Entry 7ADC (electron microscopy, 4.00 A resolution); this record covers chains X and L of the 15 polymer chains in the assembly.

Chain X:
Protein: DNA-directed RNA polymerase subunit beta
From: Escherichia coli
Notes: EC 2.7.7.6
Reference sequence: P0A8V4 (RPOB_ECO57); numbering as in UniProt (aligned over 1-1342)
Sequence (1342 residues; each row starts with the number of its first residue):
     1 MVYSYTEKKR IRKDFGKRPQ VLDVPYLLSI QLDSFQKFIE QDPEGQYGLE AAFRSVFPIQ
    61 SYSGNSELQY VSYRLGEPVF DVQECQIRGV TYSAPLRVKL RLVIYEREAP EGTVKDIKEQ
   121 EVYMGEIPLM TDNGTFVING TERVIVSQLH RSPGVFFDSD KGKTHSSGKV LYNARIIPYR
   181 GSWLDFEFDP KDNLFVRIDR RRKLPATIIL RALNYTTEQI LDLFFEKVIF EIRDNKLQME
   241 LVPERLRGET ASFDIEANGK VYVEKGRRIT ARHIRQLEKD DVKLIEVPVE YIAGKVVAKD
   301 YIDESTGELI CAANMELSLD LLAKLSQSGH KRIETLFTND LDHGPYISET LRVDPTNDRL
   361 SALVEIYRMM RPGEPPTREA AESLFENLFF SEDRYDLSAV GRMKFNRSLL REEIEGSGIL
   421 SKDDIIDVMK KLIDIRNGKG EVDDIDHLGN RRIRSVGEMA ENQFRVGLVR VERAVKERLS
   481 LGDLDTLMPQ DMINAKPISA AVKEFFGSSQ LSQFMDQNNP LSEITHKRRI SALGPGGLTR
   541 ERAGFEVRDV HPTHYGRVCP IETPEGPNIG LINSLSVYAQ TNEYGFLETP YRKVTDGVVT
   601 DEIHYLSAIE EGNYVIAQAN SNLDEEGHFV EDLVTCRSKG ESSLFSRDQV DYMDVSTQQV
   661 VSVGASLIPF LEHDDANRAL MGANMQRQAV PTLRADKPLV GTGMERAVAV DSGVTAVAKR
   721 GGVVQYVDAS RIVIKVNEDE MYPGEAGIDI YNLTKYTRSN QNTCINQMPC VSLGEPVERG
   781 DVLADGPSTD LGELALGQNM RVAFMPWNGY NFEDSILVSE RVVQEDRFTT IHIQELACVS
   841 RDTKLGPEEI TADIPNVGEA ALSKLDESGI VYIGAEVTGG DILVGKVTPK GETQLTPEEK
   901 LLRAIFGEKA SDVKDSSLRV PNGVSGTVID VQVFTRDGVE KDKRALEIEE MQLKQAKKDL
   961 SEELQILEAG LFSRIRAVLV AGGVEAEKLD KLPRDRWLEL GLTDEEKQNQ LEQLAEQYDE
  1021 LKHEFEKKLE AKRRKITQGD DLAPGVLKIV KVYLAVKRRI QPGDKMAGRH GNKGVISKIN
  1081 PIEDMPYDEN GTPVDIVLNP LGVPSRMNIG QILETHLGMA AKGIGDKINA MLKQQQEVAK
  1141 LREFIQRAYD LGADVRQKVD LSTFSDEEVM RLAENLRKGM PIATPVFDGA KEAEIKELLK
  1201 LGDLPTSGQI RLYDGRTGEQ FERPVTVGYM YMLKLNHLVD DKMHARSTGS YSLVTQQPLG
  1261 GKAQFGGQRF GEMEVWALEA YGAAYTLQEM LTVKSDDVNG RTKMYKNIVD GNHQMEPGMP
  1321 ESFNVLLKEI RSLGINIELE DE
Disordered / not traced: 1, 1342
Curated features (UniProtKB/Swiss-Prot):
  - modified residue (N6-acetyllysine): Lys1022, Lys1200

Chain L:
Molecule: tDNA
Sequence (50 nucleotides; row label = number of the first residue in the row; numbers below 1 keep their minus sign (DG-14 is residue -14)):
   -14 GTTATCCGCT CACAATGCCA CACGCGCTGC TCGGCCGTTA TTCGCAGCCC
Disordered / not traced: -14 to -13, 22-35

Interface between chain X and chain L:
Contacting residue pairs (13):
  Arg202(X) - DT-5(L)  phosphate contact
  Lys203(X) - DC-6(L)  salt bridge to the phosphate
  Lys496(X) - DT13(L)  sugar contact
  Phe514(X) - DA7(L)  sugar contact
  Glu541(X) - DA0(L)  base contact
  Glu541(X) - DT1(L)  phosphate contact
  Arg542(X) - DA0(L)  base contact
  Lys1242(X) - DA5(L)  sugar contact
  Gly1261(X) - DA5(L)  phosphate contact
  Lys1262(X) - DA5(L)  hydrogen bond to the phosphate
  Arg1269(X) - DC3(L)  salt bridge to the phosphate
  Gly1271(X) - DC3(L)  phosphate contact
  Met1273(X) - DG2(L)  sugar contact
Also at the interface, not in a pair above, chain X (17 interface residues in all): Asp189, Arg758, Asp1241, Ala1263, Gln1268
Also at the interface, not in a pair above, chain L (12 interface residues in all): DC4, DC6, DC12

In short:
17 residues of chain X and 12 residues of chain L are in contact; the contacts include 1 hydrogen bond and 2
salt bridges. Among the polar pairs are Lys1262(X)-DA5(L), Lys203(X)-DC-6(L) and Arg1269(X)-DC3(L).
Chain X is DNA-directed RNA polymerase subunit beta (Escherichia coli) and chain L is tDNA; the structure,
Transcription termination intermediate complex 3 delta NusG, was determined by electron microscopy together
with 6Z9P, 6Z9Q, 6Z9R, 6Z9S, 6Z9T, 7ADB, 7ADD and 7ADE from the same study.
